PDB entry 4UTZ | X-ray diffraction, 3.30 A resolution | chains A and D

== Chain A ==
Protein: Sirtuin 5
Organism: Danio rerio
Notes: EC 3.5.1.-; fragment: catalytic core, residues 30-298
UniProtKB: Q6DHI5 (SIR5_DANRE); residues 30-298 here = UniProt positions 30-298
Chain sequence (275 residues; each row starts with the number of its first residue):
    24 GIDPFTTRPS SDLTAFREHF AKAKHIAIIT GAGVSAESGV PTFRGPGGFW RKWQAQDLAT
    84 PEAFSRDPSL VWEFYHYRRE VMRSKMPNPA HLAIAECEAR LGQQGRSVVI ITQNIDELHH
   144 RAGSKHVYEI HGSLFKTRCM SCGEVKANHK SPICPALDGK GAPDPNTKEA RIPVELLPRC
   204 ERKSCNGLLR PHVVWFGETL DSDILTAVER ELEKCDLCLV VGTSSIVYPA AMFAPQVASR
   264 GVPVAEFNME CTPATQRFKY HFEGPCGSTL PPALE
Disordered / not traced: 24-34, 280-281
Differences from the reference sequence: expression tag (24-29)
Bound ions: Zn2+: C162, C165, C203, C208
Small-molecule neighbours: hexanedioic acid (0L1): R67, A78, A82, Y98, R101, Q136, I138, H154, V216, V217, F219
Swiss-Prot annotation at these positions:
  - active site: H154 (Proton acceptor)
  - binding site (NAD(+)): Q136 to D139, G245 to S247, N271 to E273, C289
  - binding site (substrate): Y98, R101
  - binding site (Zn(2+)): C162, C165, C203, C208

== Chain D ==
Protein: Carbamoylphosphate synthetase I
UniProtKB: Q5R209 (Q5R209_HUMAN); residues 1-8 here correspond to UniProt positions 524-531 (UniProt number = residue number + 523)
Chain sequence (9 residues; each row starts with the number of its first residue; numbering starts at 0):
     0 XGVLKEYGV
Differences from the reference sequence: modified residue (0)
Modified residues: BEZ (benzoic acid) at position 0
Glycans and other covalent adducts: hexanedioic acid (0L1) linked to K4

== Chain A / chain D interface ==
Residue-residue contacts - 19 pairs, chain A then chain D:
  R67(A) with E5(D), salt bridge
  H154(A) with K4(D)
  V217(A) with K4(D), hydrogen bond (backbone-side chain)
  W218(A) with K4(D)
  F219(A) with K4(D); E5(D)
  E221(A) with V2(D); L3(D); K4(D), hydrogen bond (backbone-backbone)
  T222(A) with G1(D); V2(D)
  L223(A) with V2(D), hydrogen bond (backbone-backbone); K4(D)
  L228(A) with V2(D), hydrophobic
  Y251(A) with K4(D); E5(D); Y6(D), hydrophobic
  A254(A) with Y6(D)
  M255(A) with Y6(D)

== Summary ==
Chain A and chain D form an interface of 12 and 6 residues respectively; the contacts include 3 hydrogen bonds
and 1 salt bridge. Polar contacts include R67(A)-E5(D), V217(A)-K4(D) and E221(A)-K4(D). Bound to chain A:
hexanedioic acid. Hexanedioic acid is covalently linked to K4(D).
Chain A is Sirtuin 5 (Danio rerio) and chain D is Carbamoylphosphate synthetase I; the structure, Crystal
structure of zebrafish Sirtuin 5 in complex with adipoylated CPS1-peptide, was determined by X-ray
diffraction, deposited together with 4UTN, 4UTR, 4UTV, 4UTX, 4UU7, 4UU8 and 4UUB.
